Entry 4EAJ (X-ray diffraction, 2.61 A resolution); this record covers chains A and C of the 3 polymer chains in the assembly.

== Chain A ==
Protein: 5'-AMP-activated protein kinase catalytic subunit alpha-1
Organism: Rattus norvegicus
Notes: EC 2.7.11.1, 2.7.11.27, 2.7.11.31, 2.7.11.26
UniProtKB: P54645 (AAPK1_RAT); the construct has insertions or renumbered stretches relative to UniProt, so the offset changes along the chain: 394-468 = UniProt 405-479; 475-494 = UniProt 540-559
Amino-acid sequence (106 residues; numbered 389 to 494; the number before each row is that of its first residue):
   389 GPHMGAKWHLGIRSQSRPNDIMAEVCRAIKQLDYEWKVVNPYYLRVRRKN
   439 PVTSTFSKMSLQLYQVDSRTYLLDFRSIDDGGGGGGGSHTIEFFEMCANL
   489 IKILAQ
Unresolved in the structure: 389-393, 494
Construct notes: expression tag (389-393); linker (469-474)
UniProt features mapped onto this chain:
  - modified residue: S456 (Phosphoserine)

== Chain C ==
Protein: 5'-AMP-activated protein kinase subunit gamma-1
Organism: Rattus norvegicus
UniProtKB: P80385 (AAKG1_RAT); residues 1-330 here = UniProt positions 1-330
Amino-acid sequence (330 residues; row label = number of the first residue in the row):
     1 MESVAAESAPAPENEHSQETPESNSSVYTTFMKSHRCYDLIPTSSKLVVF
    51 DTSLQVKKAFFALVTNGVRAAPLWDSKKQSFVGMLTITDFINILHRYYKS
   101 ALVQIYELEEHKIETWREVYLQDSFKPLVCISPNASLFDAVSSLIRNKIH
   151 RLPVIDPESGNTLYILTHKRILKFLKLFITEFPKPEFMSKSLEELQIGTY
   201 ANIAMVRTTTPVYVALGIFVQHRVSALPVVDEKGRVVDIYSKFDVINLAA
   251 EKTYNNLDVSVTKALQHRSHYFEGVLKCYLHETLEAIINRLVEAEVHRLV
   301 VVDEHDVVKGIVSLSDILQALVLTGGEKKP
Unresolved in the structure: 1-25, 121-125, 251-255, 325-330
Ligand contacts:
  - adenosine monophosphate (AMP): H150, G198, T199, N202, I203, A204, V224, S225, A226, L227, P228, H297, R298, I311, S313, S315, D316
  - ATP (adenosine-5'-triphosphate), molecule 1: R69, R151, T167, K169, I239, S241, F243, D244, R268, F272, G274, V275, L276, V296, H297, R298, L299, V300
  - ATP, molecule 2: R69, M84, T86, I87, T88, D89, K126, P127, L128, V129, K148, I149, H150, R151, L152, P153, S225, K242
UniProt features mapped onto this chain:
  - motif: L137 to E158 (AMPK pseudosubstrate)
  - binding site (ADP): R69, M84 to D89, V129, H150, R151, K169, S241 to D244, R268, L276, H297, R298
  - binding site (AMP): R69, M84 to D89, V129, H150, R151, K169, T199, A204, S225, A226, S241 to D244, R268, L276, H297, R298, S313 to D316
  - binding site (ATP): R69, M84 to D89, V129, H150, R151, K169, S241 to D244, R268, L276, H297, R298
  - modified residue: S260 (Phosphoserine), T262 (Phosphothreonine), S269 (Phosphoserine)

== Interface between chain A and chain C ==
Pairs across the interface (26; chain A residue first):
  N438(A) - Q79(C)  hydrogen bond
  V440(A) - K77(C)
  V440(A) - K78(C)
  G472(A) - P157(C)
  G472(A) - E158(C)
  G472(A) - S159(C)  hydrogen bond (backbone-backbone)
  G472(A) - G160(C)
  G474(A) - Q79(C)
  G474(A) - S80(C)
  G475(A) - W74(C)
  G475(A) - Q79(C)
  G475(A) - G160(C)
  S476(A) - W74(C)
  S476(A) - F81(C)
  S476(A) - S159(C)
  S476(A) - G160(C)
  S476(A) - N161(C)  hydrogen bond
  H477(A) - S159(C)  hydrogen bond (backbone-backbone)
  H477(A) - N161(C)
  T478(A) - N161(C)  hydrogen bond
  I479(A) - W74(C)
  I479(A) - F81(C)  hydrophobic
  E480(A) - Q79(C)
  E483(A) - W74(C)  hydrogen bond
  E483(A) - S76(C)  hydrogen bond
  E483(A) - Q79(C)  hydrogen bond
Also at the interface, not in a pair above, chain A (14 interface residues in all): T441, G470, G471
Also at the interface, not in a pair above, chain C (14 interface residues in all): V49, D51

== Summary ==
Chain A and chain C each contribute 14 residues to their interface; the contacts include 8 hydrogen bonds.
Among the polar pairs are N438(A)-Q79(C), S476(A)-N161(C) and T478(A)-N161(C). Bound to chain C: ATP and
adenosine monophosphate.
Here chain A is 5'-AMP-activated protein kinase catalytic subunit alpha-1 and chain C is 5'-AMP-activated
protein kinase subunit gamma-1, both from Rattus norvegicus. Entry 4EAJ (Co-crystal of AMPK core with AMP
soaked with ATP) was determined by X-ray diffraction together with 4EAG, 4EAI, 4EAK and 4EAL from the same
study.
